Entry 8OW1 (electron microscopy, 3.70 A resolution); this record covers chains E and h of the 42 polymer chains in the assembly.

[Chain E]
Molecule: C0N3
Sequence (153 nucleotides; row label = number of the first residue in the row):
     3 TTCAATGAAATATATATTTCTTACTATTTCTTTTTTAACTTTCGGAAATC
    53 AAATACACTAATATTAAAACGCGGGGGACAGCGCGTACGTGCGTTTAAGC
   103 GGTGCTAGAGCTGTCTACGACCAATTGAGCGGCCTCGGCACCATGTGACT
   153 TAT

[Chain h]
Molecule: Histone H2B.1
From: Saccharomyces cerevisiae
Reference sequence: P02293 (H2B1_YEAST); numbering as in UniProt (aligned over 1-131)
Chain sequence (131 residues; row label = number of the first residue in the row):
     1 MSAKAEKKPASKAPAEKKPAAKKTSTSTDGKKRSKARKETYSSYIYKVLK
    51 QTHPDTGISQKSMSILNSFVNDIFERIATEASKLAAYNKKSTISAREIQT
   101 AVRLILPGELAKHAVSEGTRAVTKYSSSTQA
Disordered / not traced: 1-34

[Interface between chain E and chain h]
Residue-residue contacts - 7 pairs, chain E then chain h:
  DA48(E) with Ser91(h), sugar contact; Thr92(h), phosphate contact
  DA49(E) with Lys89(h), phosphate contact; Lys90(h), phosphate contact; Ser91(h), hydrogen bond to the phosphate; Thr92(h), hydrogen bond to the phosphate
  DA50(E) with Lys90(h), salt bridge to the phosphate
Also at the interface, not in a pair above, chain E (4 interface residues in all): DT38
Also at the interface, not in a pair above, chain h (5 interface residues in all): Arg37

[Summary]
Chain E and chain h form an interface of 4 and 5 residues respectively; the contacts include 2 hydrogen bonds
and 1 salt bridge. Polar contacts include DA49(E)-Ser91(h), DA49(E)-Thr92(h) and DA50(E)-Lys90(h).
Here chain E is C0N3 and chain h is Histone H2B.1 (Saccharomyces cerevisiae). Entry 8OW1 (Cryo-EM structure of
the yeast Inner kinetochore bound to a CENP-A nucleosome) was determined by electron microscopy together with
8OVW, 8OVX and 8OW0 from the same study.
